PDB entry 8FP4 | electron microscopy, 2.40 A resolution | chains A and B of the 8 polymer chains in the assembly

# Chain A (and B)
Molecule: Glutamate receptor 2
From: Rattus norvegicus
Notes: fragment: DYKDDDDK near the C-terminal is a FLAG epitope tag used for purification; chain B of this document is another copy of the same molecule, construct and numbering; everything in this record applies to it too
Reference sequence: P19491 (GRIA2_RAT), isoform P19491-2; the construct has insertions or renumbered stretches relative to UniProt, so the offset changes along the chain: -20 to 847 = UniProt 1-868; 854-868 = UniProt 869-883
Sequence (889 residues; numbered -20 to 868; the number before each row is that of its first residue; numbers below 1 keep their minus sign (Met-20 is residue -20)):
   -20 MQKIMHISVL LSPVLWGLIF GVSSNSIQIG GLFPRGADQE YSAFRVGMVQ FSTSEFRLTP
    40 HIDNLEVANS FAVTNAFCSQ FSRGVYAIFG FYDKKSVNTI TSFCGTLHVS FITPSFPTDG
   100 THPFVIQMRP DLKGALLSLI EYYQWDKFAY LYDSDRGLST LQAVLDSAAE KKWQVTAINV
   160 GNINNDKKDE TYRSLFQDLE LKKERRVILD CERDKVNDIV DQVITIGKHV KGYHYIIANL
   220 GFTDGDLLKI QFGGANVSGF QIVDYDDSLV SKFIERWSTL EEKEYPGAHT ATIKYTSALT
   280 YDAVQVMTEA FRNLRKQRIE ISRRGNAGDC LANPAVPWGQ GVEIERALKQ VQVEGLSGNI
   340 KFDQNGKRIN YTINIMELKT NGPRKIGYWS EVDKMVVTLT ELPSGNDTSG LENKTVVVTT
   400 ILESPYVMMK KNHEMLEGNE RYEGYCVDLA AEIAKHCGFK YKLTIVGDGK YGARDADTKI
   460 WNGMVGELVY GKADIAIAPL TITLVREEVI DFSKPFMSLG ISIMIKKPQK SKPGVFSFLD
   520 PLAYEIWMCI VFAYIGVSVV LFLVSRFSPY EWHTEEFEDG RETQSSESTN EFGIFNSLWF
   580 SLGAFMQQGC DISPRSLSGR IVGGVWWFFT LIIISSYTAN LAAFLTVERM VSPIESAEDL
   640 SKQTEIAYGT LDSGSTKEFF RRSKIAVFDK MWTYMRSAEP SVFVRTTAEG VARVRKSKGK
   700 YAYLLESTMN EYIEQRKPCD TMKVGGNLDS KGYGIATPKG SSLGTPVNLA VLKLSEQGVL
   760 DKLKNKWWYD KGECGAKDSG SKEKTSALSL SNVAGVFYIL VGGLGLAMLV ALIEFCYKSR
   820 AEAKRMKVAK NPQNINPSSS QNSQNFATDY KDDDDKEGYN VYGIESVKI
Disordered / not traced: -20 to 510, 554-563, 627-783, 827-868 (chain B: -20 to 506, 553-563, 631-783, 827-868)
Sequence notes: insertion (848-853); conflict Asp854 (Tyr869 in P19491)
UniProt features mapped onto this chain:
  - region: Ala846, Thr847, Lys855 to Gly862 (Required for interaction with IQSEC1)
  - binding site (L-glutamate): Pro478, Thr480, Arg485, Ser654, Thr655, Glu705
  - site: Arg453 (Interaction with the cone snail toxin Con-ikot-ikot), Ile633 (Crucial to convey clamshell closure to channel opening), Arg660 (Interaction with the cone snail toxin Con-ikot-ikot), Lys752 (Interaction with the cone snail toxin Con-ikot-ikot)
  - modified residue: Ser662 (Phosphoserine), Ser696 (Phosphoserine), Ser839 (Phosphoserine), Ser842 (Phosphoserine), Tyr861 (Phosphotyrosine), Ser865 (Phosphoserine)
  - lipidation (S-palmitoyl cysteine): Cys589, Cys815
  - glycosylation (N-linked (GlcNAc...) asparagine): Asn235, Asn349, Asn385, Asn392

# Chain A / chain B interface
Contacting residue pairs (86):
  Asp519(A) - Ala786(B)
  Pro520(A) - Ala786(B)
  Pro520(A) - Leu787(B)  hydrogen bond (backbone-backbone)
  Leu521(A) - Leu787(B)
  Ala522(A) - Leu787(B)  hydrogen bond (backbone-backbone)
  Ile525(A) - Leu787(B)
  Ile525(A) - Ser788(B)
  Ile525(A) - Leu789(B)
  Ile525(A) - Val792(B)  hydrophobic
  Cys528(A) - Leu789(B)  hydrophobic
  Cys528(A) - Phe796(B)
  Ile529(A) - Phe796(B)
  Ala532(A) - Phe796(B)  hydrophobic
  Ala532(A) - Leu799(B)  hydrophobic
  Val536(A) - Leu799(B)  hydrophobic
  Val536(A) - Leu803(B)  hydrophobic
  Val539(A) - Leu803(B)  hydrophobic
  Val539(A) - Met807(B)  hydrophobic
  Leu542(A) - Met807(B)  hydrophobic
  Val543(A) - Ala810(B)  hydrophobic
  Phe546(A) - Ala810(B)
  Phe546(A) - Phe814(B)  hydrophobic
  Ser547(A) - Phe814(B)
  Pro548(A) - Phe814(B)
  Tyr549(A) - Phe814(B)  hydrophobic
  Tyr549(A) - Lys817(B)
  Tyr549(A) - Ser818(B)
  Tyr549(A) - Glu821(B)
  Ala583(A) - Gln587(B)  hydrogen bond (backbone-side chain)
  Gln586(A) - Gln587(B)
  Ser592(A) - Trp578(B)  hydrogen bond
  Ser592(A) - Asp590(B)
  Pro593(A) - Trp578(B)
  Arg594(A) - Glu570(B)  salt bridge
  Arg594(A) - Phe574(B)
  Arg594(A) - Asn575(B)
  Arg594(A) - Asp590(B)  salt bridge
  Arg594(A) - Ile591(B)
  Leu596(A) - Val809(B)  hydrophobic
  Ser597(A) - Ala806(B)
  Ser597(A) - Ala810(B)
  Arg599(A) - Phe574(B)
  Arg599(A) - Asn575(B)  hydrogen bond
  Arg599(A) - Trp578(B)
  Ile600(A) - Gly802(B)
  Ile600(A) - Ala806(B)  hydrophobic
  Val601(A) - Leu803(B)  hydrophobic
  Val601(A) - Ala806(B)  hydrophobic
  Gly603(A) - Trp578(B)
  Gly603(A) - Met585(B)
  Val604(A) - Ile798(B)
  Val604(A) - Leu799(B)  hydrophobic
  Trp605(A) - Leu799(B)  hydrophobic
  Trp606(A) - Trp578(B)  hydrophobic
  Trp606(A) - Gly582(B)
  Trp606(A) - Met585(B)
  Trp606(A) - Gln587(B)
  Trp606(A) - Gly588(B)
  Phe607(A) - Phe517(B)  hydrophobic
  Phe607(A) - Met585(B)
  Phe607(A) - Val795(B)  hydrophobic
  Phe607(A) - Ile798(B)  hydrophobic
  Phe608(A) - Val795(B)  hydrophobic
  Phe608(A) - Phe796(B)  hydrophobic
  Phe608(A) - Leu799(B)  hydrophobic
  Thr609(A) - Gln587(B)
  Ile611(A) - Tyr616(B)
  Ile611(A) - Leu620(B)
  Ile611(A) - Val795(B)  hydrophobic
  Ile612(A) - Val792(B)  hydrophobic
  Ser614(A) - Thr617(B)
  Ser614(A) - Leu620(B)
  Ser615(A) - Leu620(B)
  Ser615(A) - Ala621(B)
  Ser615(A) - Leu624(B)
  Ser615(A) - Leu787(B)
  Ala618(A) - Ala621(B)  hydrophobic
  Asn619(A) - Ala621(B)
  Asn619(A) - Ser785(B)  hydrogen bond (side chain-backbone)
  Asn619(A) - Ala786(B)
  Asn619(A) - Leu787(B)
  Ala622(A) - Thr784(B)
  Phe623(A) - Thr784(B)
  Phe623(A) - Ser785(B)
  Phe623(A) - Ala786(B)
  Val626(A) - Thr784(B)
Other interface residues (no listed pair), chain A (47 interface residues in all): Glu524, Gly535, Glu550, Gly602, Leu610
Other interface residues (no listed pair), chain B (44 interface residues in all): Leu581, Cys589, Ile613, Ala618, Leu805, Leu811, Glu813

# In short
The interface between chain A and chain B involves 47 residues on one side and 44 on the other, with 6
hydrogen bonds and 2 salt bridges. Polar contacts include Arg594(A)-Glu570(B), Arg594(A)-Asp590(B) and
Ala583(A)-Gln587(B). UniProt lists 6 L-glutamate-binding residues on chain A.
Chain A and chain B are both Glutamate receptor 2 (Rattus norvegicus); the structure, GluA2 flip Q isoform of
AMPA receptor in complex with gain-of-function TARP gamma-2, with 500mM NaCl ..., was determined by electron
microscopy (same publication as 8FP9, 8FPG, 8FPS, 8FQ1, 8FQ5, 8FQB and 8FQF).
